8H1J - chains A and B of the 4 polymer chains in the assembly; structure by electron microscopy, 3.10 A resolution.

== Chain A ==
Molecule: RNA-guided DNA endonuclease TnpB
From: Deinococcus radiodurans R1
Notes: EC 3.1.21.-
UniProt: Q7DF80 (DRA2B_DEIRA); numbering as in UniProt (aligned over 1-408)
Amino-acid sequence (410 residues; numbered -1 to 408; the number before each row is that of its first residue; numbers below 1 keep their minus sign (Gly-1 is residue -1)):
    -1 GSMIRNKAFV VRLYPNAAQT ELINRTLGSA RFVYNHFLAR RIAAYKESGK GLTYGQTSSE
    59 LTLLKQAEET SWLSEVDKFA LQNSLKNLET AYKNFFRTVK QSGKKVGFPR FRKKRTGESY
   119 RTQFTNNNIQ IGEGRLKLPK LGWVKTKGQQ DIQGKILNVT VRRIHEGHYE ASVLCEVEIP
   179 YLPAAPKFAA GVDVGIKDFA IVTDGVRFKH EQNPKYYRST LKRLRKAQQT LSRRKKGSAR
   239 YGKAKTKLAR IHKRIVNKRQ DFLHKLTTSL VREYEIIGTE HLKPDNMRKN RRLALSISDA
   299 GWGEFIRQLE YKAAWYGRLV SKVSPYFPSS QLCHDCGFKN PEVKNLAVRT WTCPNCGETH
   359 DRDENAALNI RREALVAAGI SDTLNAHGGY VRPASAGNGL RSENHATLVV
Disordered / not traced: -1 to 0, 281-296, 379-408
Construct notes: expression tag (-1 to 0)
Bound ions: Zn2+: Cys331, Cys334, Cys351, Cys354
Reported in the primary citation:
  - catalytic residues: Asp191, Glu278, Asp361
  - Zn2+ coordination: Cys331, Cys334, Cys351, Cys354
  - binding site for omegaRNA (chain B): Gln227, Arg231, Arg232, Arg238, His262, Lys263, Tyr309, Trp313
  - binding site for Non-target strand: Tyr52, Ser56, Lys76, Phe77, Gln80, Thr123, Asn124
  - binding site for Target strand: Asn4, Phe77, Gln121, Asn156
  - contacts within the chain: Lys76-Phe77
  - mutagenesis - Y52A, K76A, Q80A, T123A: abolished catalytic activity
  - mutagenesis - S56A, F77A, N124A: decreased catalytic activity

== Chain B ==
Molecule: omegaRNA
From: Deinococcus radiodurans R1
Sequence (247 nucleotides; row label = number of the first residue in the row; numbers below 1 keep their minus sign (G-230 is residue -230)):
  -230 GAUUCAAGAA UCCCGAAGUG AAGAAUCUUG CCGUCCGUAC AUGGACUUGC CCGAACUGUG
  -170 GGGAAACCCA UGACCGAGAC GAGAACGCUG CGCUGAACAU UCGGCGUGAA GCGUUGGUGG
  -110 CUGCGGGAAU CUCAGACACC UUAAACGCUC AUGGAGGCUA UGUCAGACCU GCUUCGGCGG
   -50 GCAAUGGUCU GCGAAGUGAG AAUCACGCGA CUUUAGUCGU GUGAGGUUCA AGAGUCCCUU
    10 GGCGCCC
Disordered / not traced: -230 to -116, -69 to -48, -19 to -16, 13-16

== Interface between chain A and chain B ==
Residue-residue contacts - 83 pairs, chain A then chain B:
  Asn4(A) - G1(B)  hydrogen bond to the base
  Lys5(A) - G1(B)  phosphate contact
  Ala6(A) - G1(B)  sugar contact
  Ala6(A) - A2(B)  sugar contact
  Val8(A) - A2(B)  phosphate contact
  Arg10(A) - G-105(B)  sugar contact
  Tyr12(A) - G-105(B)  sugar contact
  Tyr32(A) - C5(B)  sugar contact
  Asn85(A) - U4(B)  sugar contact
  Thr88(A) - U4(B)  sugar contact
  Ala89(A) - C5(B)  phosphate contact
  Asn92(A) - C5(B)  hydrogen bond to the sugar
  Val104(A) - C6(B)  sugar contact
  Gly105(A) - C6(B)  hydrogen bond to the sugar
  Phe106(A) - C6(B)  sugar contact
  Pro107(A) - C6(B)  phosphate contact
  Arg108(A) - C6(B)  hydrogen bond to the phosphate
  Arg108(A) - C7(B)  salt bridge to the phosphate
  Arg110(A) - C5(B)  salt bridge to the phosphate
  Arg110(A) - C6(B)  salt bridge to the phosphate
  Ser117(A) - U4(B)  hydrogen bond to the phosphate
  Lys143(A) - A-7(B)  salt bridge to the phosphate
  Lys145(A) - G-106(B)  phosphate contact
  Lys145(A) - G-105(B)  salt bridge to the phosphate
  Gly146(A) - G-105(B)  base contact
  Gly146(A) - A0(B)  base contact
  Gln148(A) - A0(B)  base contact
  Thr158(A) - G3(B)  sugar contact
  Arg160(A) - G3(B)  salt bridge to the phosphate
  Arg160(A) - U4(B)  salt bridge to the phosphate
  Ser170(A) - A2(B)  phosphate contact
  Leu172(A) - G1(B)  base contact
  Lys213(A) - A-102(B)  phosphate contact
  Tyr214(A) - A-102(B)  phosphate contact
  Tyr214(A) - U-101(B)  hydrogen bond to the phosphate
  Lys220(A) - C-85(B)  salt bridge to the phosphate
  Arg221(A) - C-110(B)  phosphate contact
  Arg221(A) - U-109(B)  salt bridge to the phosphate
  Arg223(A) - U-72(B)  salt bridge to the phosphate
  Arg223(A) - A-71(B)  salt bridge to the phosphate
  Gln227(A) - C-73(B)  phosphate contact
  Gln227(A) - U-72(B)  hydrogen bond to the phosphate
  Arg231(A) - G-74(B)  hydrogen bond to the phosphate
  Arg231(A) - C-73(B)  salt bridge to the phosphate
  Arg231(A) - A-36(B)  hydrogen bond to the phosphate
  Arg231(A) - G-35(B)  salt bridge to the phosphate
  Arg232(A) - G-35(B)  salt bridge to the phosphate
  Arg232(A) - U-34(B)  salt bridge to the phosphate
  Lys233(A) - G-35(B)  phosphate contact
  Lys233(A) - U-34(B)  phosphate contact
  Lys234(A) - C12(B)  hydrogen bond to the sugar
  Ser236(A) - U-34(B)  hydrogen bond to the phosphate
  Ser236(A) - G-33(B)  phosphate contact
  Ala237(A) - G-33(B)  hydrogen bond to the phosphate
  Ala237(A) - A-32(B)  phosphate contact
  Arg238(A) - U-34(B)  phosphate contact
  Arg238(A) - G-33(B)  hydrogen bond to the phosphate
  Arg238(A) - A-32(B)  base contact
  Arg248(A) - G-108(B)  salt bridge to the phosphate
  Arg248(A) - C-107(B)  salt bridge to the phosphate
  Arg252(A) - G-108(B)  salt bridge to the phosphate
  Asn255(A) - G-104(B)  sugar contact
  Lys256(A) - A-103(B)  hydrogen bond to the phosphate
  Lys256(A) - A-102(B)  salt bridge to the phosphate
  Asp259(A) - G-104(B)  hydrogen bond to the base
  Asp259(A) - A-103(B)  sugar contact
  His262(A) - A-1(B)  sugar contact
  His262(A) - A0(B)  sugar contact
  Lys263(A) - G-104(B)  base contact
  Lys263(A) - A-103(B)  base contact
  Lys263(A) - C-2(B)  hydrogen bond to the base
  Lys263(A) - A-1(B)  sugar contact
  Thr266(A) - A-1(B)  hydrogen bond to the phosphate
  Thr266(A) - A0(B)  hydrogen bond to the phosphate
  Arg270(A) - A-1(B)  salt bridge to the phosphate
  Arg305(A) - G1(B)  sugar contact
  Arg305(A) - A2(B)  base contact
  Tyr309(A) - A0(B)  phosphate contact
  Tyr309(A) - G1(B)  hydrogen bond to the phosphate
  Lys310(A) - A0(B)  sugar contact
  Lys310(A) - G1(B)  phosphate contact
  Trp313(A) - G1(B)  sugar contact
  Tyr314(A) - A0(B)  phosphate contact
Interface residues without a listed pair, chain A (59 interface residues in all): Asn14, Lys103, Lys224, Thr228, Tyr239, Lys245
Interface residues without a listed pair, chain B (37 interface residues in all): A-86, G-84, C-81, A-80, U-9

== In short ==
59 residues of chain A face 37 of chain B across their interface; the contacts include 19 hydrogen bonds and
20 salt bridges. Polar contacts include Asn4(A)-G1(B), Asp259(A)-G-104(B) and Lys263(A)-C-2(B). The paper
reports catalytic residues Asp191(A), Glu278(A) and Asp361(A); Y52A, K76A and Q80A of chain A, among others,
abolish catalytic activity; 7 substitutions were tested in all.
Here chain A is RNA-guided DNA endonuclease TnpB and chain B is omegaRNA, both from Deinococcus radiodurans
R1. Entry 8H1J (Cryo-EM structure of the TnpB-omegaRNA-target DNA ternary complex) was determined by electron
microscopy.
